Entry 5ZE0 (X-ray diffraction, 2.75 A resolution); this record covers chains A and B of the 6 polymer chains in the assembly.

# Chain A
Name: mouse RAG1
Organism: Mus musculus
Notes: EC 3.1.-.-, 2.3.2.27
UniProtKB: P15919 (RAG1_MOUSE); residues 384-1008 here = UniProt positions 384-1008
Amino-acid sequence (627 residues; each row starts with the number of its first residue):
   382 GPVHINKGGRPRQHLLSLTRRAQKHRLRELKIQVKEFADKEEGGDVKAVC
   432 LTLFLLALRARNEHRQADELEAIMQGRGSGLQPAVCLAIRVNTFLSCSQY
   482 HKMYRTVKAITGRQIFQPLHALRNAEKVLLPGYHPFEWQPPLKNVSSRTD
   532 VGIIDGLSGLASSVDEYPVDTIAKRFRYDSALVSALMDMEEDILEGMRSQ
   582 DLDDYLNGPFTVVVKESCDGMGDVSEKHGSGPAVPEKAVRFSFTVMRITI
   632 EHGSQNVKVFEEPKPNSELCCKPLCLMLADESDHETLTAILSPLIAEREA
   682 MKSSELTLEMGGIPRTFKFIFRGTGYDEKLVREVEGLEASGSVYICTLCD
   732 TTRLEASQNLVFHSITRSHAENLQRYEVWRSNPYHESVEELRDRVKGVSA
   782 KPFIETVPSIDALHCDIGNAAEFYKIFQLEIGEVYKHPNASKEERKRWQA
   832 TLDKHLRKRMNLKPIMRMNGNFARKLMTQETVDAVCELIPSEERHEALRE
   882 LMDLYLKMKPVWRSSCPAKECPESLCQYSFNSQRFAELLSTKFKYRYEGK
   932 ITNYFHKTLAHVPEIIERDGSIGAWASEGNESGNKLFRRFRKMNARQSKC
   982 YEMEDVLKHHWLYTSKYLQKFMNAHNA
Not modelled in the structure: 382-390
Differences from the reference sequence: cloning artifact (382-383)
Bound ions: Mg2+ near Gly601 (its only coordinating residue here); K+: Glu649, Ser963 (shared with 1 residue of chain L); Zn2+: Cys727, Cys730, His937, His942
Swiss-Prot annotation at these positions:
  - DNA-binding region: Gly389 to Gln456 (NBD)
  - binding site (a divalent metal cation): Asp600, Asp708, Glu962
  - site: Trp893 (Essential for DNA hairpin formation, participates in base-stacking interactions near the cleavage site)
  - mutagenesis: Arg391 (R391A: Defects in converting nicked products to hairpins; R391L: Impairs DNA-binding and hairpin formation while maintaining some nicking activity), Arg393 (R393A: Impairs DNA-binding and hairpin formation while maintaining some nicking activity), Arg401 (R401A: Allows robust hairpin activity), Arg402 (R402A: Defects in converting nicked products to hairpins), Lys405 (K405A: Reduced hairpin activity), His406 (H406A: Allows robust hairpin activity), Arg407 (R407A: Impairs DNA-binding and reduces hairpin formation without affecting nicking activity), Asn443 (N443A: Impairs DNA-binding; when associated with A-445), His445 (H445A: Impairs DNA-binding; when associated with A-443), Asp546 (D546A: Loss of DNA-binding), Asp560 (D560A: Loss of DNA-binding), Glu597 (E597Q: Impaired cleavage), 20 further mutagenesis entries in UniProt
From the paper describing this entry:
  - binding site for the 30-nt DNA strand: Lys388, Gly389, Gly390, Arg391, Arg401, Lys405, Lys412, Ser477, Ser479, Arg504, Lys645 to Glu649, Asn852, Lys890 to Cys902, Ser963, Lys973 to Ser979
  - binding site for the 45-nt DNA strand: Arg391, Arg393 to Thr400, Arg402, His406, Arg407, Lys489, Gln495, Gly851 to Arg855, Glu959, Ser963
  - binding site for the 16-nt DNA strand: Arg848, Arg927 to Thr933
  - binding site for the 54-nt DNA strand: Arg848
  - Zn2+ coordination: Cys727, Cys730, His937, His942
  - conformationally variable residues (loop rearrangement): Glu962
  - catalytic residues: Arg848
  - catalytic residues: Asp600, Asp708, Glu962 (citing earlier work)

# Chain B
Name: mouse RAG2
Organism: Mus musculus
UniProtKB: P21784 (RAG2_MOUSE); numbering as in UniProt (aligned over 1-387)
Amino-acid sequence (389 residues; numbered -1 to 387; the number before each row is that of its first residue; numbers below 1 keep their minus sign (Gly-1 is residue -1)):
    -1 GPVSLQMVTVGHNIALIQPGFSLMNFDGQVFFFGQKGWPKRSCPTGVFHF
    49 DIKQNHLKLKPAIFSKDSCYLPPLRYPATCSYKGSIDSDKHQYIIHGGKT
    99 PNNELSDKIYIMSVACKNNKKVTFRCTEKDLVGDVPEPRYGHSIDVVYSR
   149 GKSMGVLFGGRSYMPSTQRTTEKWNSVADCLPHVFLIDFEFGCATSYILP
   199 ELQDGLSFHVSIARNDTVYILGGHSLASNIRPANLYRIRVDLPLGTPAVN
   249 CTVLPGGISVSSAILTQTNNDEFVIVGGYQLENQKRMVCSLVSLGDNTIE
   299 ISEMETPDWTSDIKHSKIWFGSNMGNGTIFLGIPGDNKQAMSEAFYFYTL
   349 RCSEEDLSEDQKIVSNSQTSTEDPGDSTPFEDSEEFCFS
Not modelled in the structure: -1 to 0, 82-87, 336-339, 351-387
Differences from the reference sequence: cloning artifact (-1 to 0); engineered mutation Val1 (Met in P21784)
Swiss-Prot annotation at these positions:
  - mutagenesis: Asp128 (D128N: Does not affect the endonuclease activity of the RAG complex), Glu199 (E199Q: Does not affect the endonuclease activity of the RAG complex), Asp202 (D202N: Does not affect the endonuclease activity of the RAG complex), Glu280 (E280Q: Does not affect the endonuclease activity of the RAG complex), Asp310 (D310N: Does not affect the endonuclease activity of the RAG complex), Asp358 (D358N: Does not affect the endonuclease activity of the RAG complex), Asp374 (D374N: Does not affect the endonuclease activity of the RAG complex)

# How chain A and chain B interact
Contacting residue pairs - 87 pairs, chain A then chain B:
  Asn525(A) with Ser164(B), hydrogen bond (side chain-backbone); Arg167(B); Thr168(B); Thr169(B), hydrogen bond (backbone-backbone); Trp172(B)
  Val526(A) with Thr169(B)
  Ser527(A) with Glu170(B)
  Val532(A) with Glu170(B)
  Leu538(A) with Asn173(B), hydrogen bond (backbone-side chain)
  Ser539(A) with Thr169(B); Glu170(B); Lys171(B); Trp172(B), hydrogen bond (backbone-backbone); Asn173(B), hydrogen bond (backbone-backbone); Ser174(B)
  Gly540(A) with Asn173(B); Ser174(B)
  Leu541(A) with Asn173(B)
  Ala542(A) with Val175(B), hydrophobic
  Ser544(A) with Glu280(B)
  Val545(A) with Tyr277(B); Glu280(B), hydrogen bond (backbone-side chain); Lys315(B); Ile316(B), hydrophobic
  Asp546(A) with Phe206(B); Arg229(B), salt bridge; Ser259(B), hydrogen bond; Ser260(B), hydrogen bond; Tyr277(B)
  Glu547(A) with Tyr74(B); Tyr138(B), hydrogen bond; Arg159(B), salt bridge; Val175(B); Phe206(B)
  Tyr548(A) with Gln16(B), hydrogen bond; Pro17(B); Lys34(B); Arg73(B); Tyr74(B), hydrogen bond (backbone-side chain)
  Pro549(A) with Pro17(B)
  Arg556(A) with Thr169(B), hydrogen bond (side chain-backbone); Glu170(B)
  Arg558(A) with Glu170(B), salt bridge
  Asp664(A) with Lys34(B), salt bridge
  His665(A) with Trp36(B); Pro99(B); Asn100(B), hydrogen bond
  Glu666(A) with Lys34(B), salt bridge; Gly35(B), hydrogen bond (side chain-backbone); Arg73(B); Pro99(B); Asn101(B)
  Thr669(A) with Pro99(B), hydrogen bond (side chain-backbone); Asn100(B), hydrogen bond (side chain-backbone); Asn101(B)
  Ala670(A) with Asn101(B); Asn173(B), hydrogen bond (backbone-side chain)
  Pro674(A) with Thr169(B); Trp172(B), hydrophobic
  Ala677(A) with Thr169(B); Trp172(B), hydrophobic
  Glu678(A) with Thr169(B), hydrogen bond
  Glu719(A) with Arg39(B), salt bridge
  Tyr757(A) with Trp36(B); Pro70(B)
  Trp760(A) with Tyr68(B)
  Arg761(A) with Cys67(B); Tyr68(B), hydrogen bond (backbone-backbone); Lys106(B); Tyr108(B), hydrogen bond; Glu126(B), salt bridge
  Ser762(A) with Cys67(B)
  Asn763(A) with Lys64(B), hydrogen bond (side chain-backbone); Ser66(B), hydrogen bond (side chain-backbone)
  His766(A) with Lys64(B); Asp65(B)
  Glu767(A) with Lys64(B), hydrogen bond (backbone-backbone)
  Ser768(A) with Lys64(B)
  Val769(A) with Tyr68(B)
  Leu772(A) with Tyr68(B), hydrophobic
  Arg773(A) with Arg39(B)
  Ala781(A) with Trp36(B), hydrophobic
  Lys782(A) with Trp36(B); Asn100(B), hydrogen bond (backbone-side chain); Glu102(B), salt bridge
  Pro783(A) with Asn100(B)
  Phe784(A) with Asn100(B)
Interface residues without a listed pair, chain A (45 interface residues in all): Ile535, Ser543, Ser673, Ser780
Interface residues without a listed pair, chain B (44 interface residues in all): Pro42, His222, Leu279

# Summary
45 residues of chain A and 44 residues of chain B are in contact, with 24 hydrogen bonds and 8 salt bridges.
Polar pairs include Asp546(A)-Arg229(B), Glu547(A)-Arg159(B) and Arg558(A)-Glu170(B). From the paper:
catalytic residues Arg848(A), Asp600(A) and Asp708(A) among others; a binding site for the 30-nt DNA strand at
Lys388(A), Gly389(A) and Gly390(A) among others.
Chain A is mouse RAG1 and chain B is mouse RAG2, both from Mus musculus; the structure, Hairpin Forming
Complex, RAG1/2-Nicked(with Dideoxy) 12RSS/23RSS complex in Mg2+, was determined by X-ray diffraction together
with 5ZDZ, 5ZE1, 5ZE2, 6CG0, 6CIJ, 6CIK, 6CIL and 6CIM from the same study.
